8U9Z - chains A and G of the 7 polymer chains in the assembly; structure by electron microscopy, 3.80 A resolution.

[Chain A]
Protein: Cell division control protein 48
Source organism: Saccharomyces cerevisiae
Notes: EC 3.6.4.6
UniProt: P25694 (CDC48_YEAST); residue numbers follow UniProt; this construct covers 1-835
Amino-acid sequence (835 residues; numbered 1 to 835; the number before each row is that of its first residue):
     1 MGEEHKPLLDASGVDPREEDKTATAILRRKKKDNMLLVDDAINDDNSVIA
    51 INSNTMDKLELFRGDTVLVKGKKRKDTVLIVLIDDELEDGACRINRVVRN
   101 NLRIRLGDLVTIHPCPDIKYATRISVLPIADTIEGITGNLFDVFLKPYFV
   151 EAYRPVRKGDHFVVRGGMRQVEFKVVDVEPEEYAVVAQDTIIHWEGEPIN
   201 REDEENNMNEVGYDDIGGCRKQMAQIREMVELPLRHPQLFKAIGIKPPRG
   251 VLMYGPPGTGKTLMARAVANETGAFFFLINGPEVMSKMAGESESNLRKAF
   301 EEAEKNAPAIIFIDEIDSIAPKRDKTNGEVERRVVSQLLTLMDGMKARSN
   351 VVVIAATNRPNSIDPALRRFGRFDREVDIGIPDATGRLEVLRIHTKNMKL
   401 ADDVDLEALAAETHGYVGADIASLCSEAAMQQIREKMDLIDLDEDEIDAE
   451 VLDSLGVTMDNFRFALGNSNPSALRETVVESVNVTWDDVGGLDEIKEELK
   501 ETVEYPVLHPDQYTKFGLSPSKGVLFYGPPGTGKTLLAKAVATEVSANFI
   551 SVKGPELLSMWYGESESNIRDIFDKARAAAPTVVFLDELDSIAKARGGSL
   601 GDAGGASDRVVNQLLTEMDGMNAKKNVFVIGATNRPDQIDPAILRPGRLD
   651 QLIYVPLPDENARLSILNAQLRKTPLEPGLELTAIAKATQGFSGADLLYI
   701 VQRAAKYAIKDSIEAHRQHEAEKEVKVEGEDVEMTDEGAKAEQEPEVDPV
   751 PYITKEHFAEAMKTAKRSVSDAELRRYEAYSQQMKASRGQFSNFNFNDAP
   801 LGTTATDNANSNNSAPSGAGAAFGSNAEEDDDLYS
Disordered / not traced: 1-208, 726-743, 785-835
Metal / ion sites: Mg2+ site 1: T262 (together with 08T); Mg2+ site 2: T535 (together with 08T)
Residues lining bound ligands:
  - 08T ([[[(2R,3S,4R,5R)-5-(6-aminopurin-9-yl)-3,4-bis(oxidanyl)oxolan-2-yl]methoxy-oxidanyl-phosphoryl]oxy-oxidanyl-phosphoryl]oxy-tris(fluoranyl)beryllium), molecule 1: D215, G217, P256, P257, G258, T259, G260, K261, T262, L263, N358, V390, H394, G418, A419
  - 08T, molecule 2: V489, L492, P529, P530, G531, T532, G533, K534, T535, L536, N634, I666, Q670, G694, A695, L698
Reported in the primary citation:
  - catalytic residues: E315, R369, R372, E588, R645, R648 (citing earlier work)

[Chain G]
Protein: Substrate
Source organism: Saccharomyces cerevisiae
Amino-acid sequence (22 residues; numbered 1 to 22; the number before each row is that of its first residue):
     1 AAAAAAAAAAAAAVAVAVAVAA

[How chain A and chain G interact]
Contacting residue pairs - 11 pairs, chain A then chain G:
  K287(A) with A1(G); A2(G)
  M560(A) with A13(G), hydrophobic; V14(G), hydrogen bond (backbone-backbone)
  W561(A) with A11(G), hydrophobic; A12(G)
  Y562(A) with A12(G), hydrogen bond (backbone-backbone); V14(G), hydrophobic
  G601(A) with A17(G)
  A603(A) with V14(G), hydrophobic; A15(G)
Interface residues without a listed pair, chain A (7 interface residues in all): A289
Interface residues without a listed pair, chain G (9 interface residues in all): V16

[Overview]
Chain A and chain G form an interface of 7 and 9 residues respectively, with 2 hydrogen bonds. The backbones
hydrogen-bond at M560(A)-V14(G) and Y562(A)-A12(G). Bound to chain A: compound 08T. The paper reports
catalytic residues E315(A), R369(A) and R372(A) among others.
Chain A is Cell division control protein 48 and chain G is Substrate, both from Saccharomyces cerevisiae; the
structure, Cdc48-Shp1 unfolding native substrate, Class 7, was determined by electron microscopy (same
publication as 8U7T, 8U8I, 8U9C, 8U9P, 8U9Q, 8UA0 and 3 further entries).
